PDB entry 6A5P | electron microscopy, 7.00 A resolution (low resolution: residue-level contacts below are approximate; hydrogen-bond / salt-bridge calls are withheld) | chains T and a of the 23 polymer chains in the assembly

# Chain T
Molecule: 198-nt DNA strand
Sequence (198 nucleotides; each row starts with the number of its first residue; numbers below 1 keep their minus sign (DA-72 is residue -72)):
   -72 ATCAGAATCC CGGTGCCGAG GCCGCTCAAT TGGTCGTAGA CAGCTCTAGC ACCGCTTAAA
   -12 CGCACGTACG CGCTGTCCCC CGCGTTTTAA CCGCCAAGGG GATTACACCC AAGACACCAG
    48 GCACGAGACA GAAAAAAACA ACGAAAACGG CCACCACCCA AACACACCAA ACACAAGAGC
   108 TAATTGACTG ACGTAAGC
Not modelled in the structure: 96-125

# Chain a
Name: Histone H3.3
From: Homo sapiens
UniProt: P84243 (H33_HUMAN); residues 0-135 here correspond to UniProt positions 1-136 (UniProt number = residue number + 1)
Amino-acid sequence (139 residues; each row starts with the number of its first residue; numbers below 1 keep their minus sign (Gly-3 is residue -3)):
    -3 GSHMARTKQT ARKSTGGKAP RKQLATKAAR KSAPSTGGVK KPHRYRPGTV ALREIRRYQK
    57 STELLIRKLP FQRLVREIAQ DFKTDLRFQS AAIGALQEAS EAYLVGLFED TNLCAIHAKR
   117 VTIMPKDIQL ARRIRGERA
Not modelled in the structure: -3 to 37, 135
Sequence notes: expression tag (-3 to -1)
Swiss-Prot annotation at these positions:
  - site: Ser31 (Interaction with ZMYND11)
  - modified residue: Arg2 (Asymmetric dimethylarginine), Thr3 (Phosphothreonine), Lys4 (Allysine), Gln5 (5-glutamyl dopamine), Thr6 (Phosphothreonine), Arg8 (Citrulline), Lys9 (N6,N6,N6-trimethyllysine), Ser10 (ADP-ribosylserine), Thr11 (Phosphothreonine), Lys14 (N6-(2-hydroxyisobutyryl)lysine), Arg17 (Asymmetric dimethylarginine), Lys18 (N6-(2-hydroxyisobutyryl)lysine), Lys23 (N6-(2-hydroxyisobutyryl)lysine), Arg26 (Citrulline), Lys27 (N6,N6,N6-trimethyllysine), Ser28 (ADP-ribosylserine), Ser31 (Phosphoserine), Lys36 (N6,N6,N6-trimethyllysine), Lys37 (N6-methyllysine), Tyr41 (Phosphotyrosine) and 9 more in UniProt
  - lipidation: Lys18 (N6-decanoyllysine)

# How chain T and chain a interact
Residue-residue contacts (15):
  DG-24(T) - Arg83(a)
  DG-24(T) - Phe84(a)
  DG-24(T) - Gln85(a)
  DC-23(T) - Arg72(a)
  DC-23(T) - Arg83(a)
  DC-23(T) - Phe84(a)
  DA-14(T) - Arg63(a)
  DA-13(T) - Arg63(a)
  DA-5(T) - Arg42(a)
  DA-5(T) - Pro43(a)
  DC-4(T) - Thr118(a)
  DG-3(T) - Arg116(a)
  DG-3(T) - Val117(a)
  DG-3(T) - Thr118(a)
  DC-2(T) - Met120(a)
Also at the interface, not in a pair above, chain T (9 interface residues in all): DA-25
Also at the interface, not in a pair above, chain a (12 interface residues in all): Ser86

# Overview
Chain T and chain a form an interface of 9 and 12 residues respectively.
Chain T is a 198-nt DNA strand and chain a is Histone H3.3 (Homo sapiens); the structure, RNA polymerase II
elongation complex stalled at SHL(-5) of the nucleosome, was determined by electron microscopy, deposited
together with 6A5L, 6A5O, 6A5R, 6A5T, 6A5U and 6INQ.
